7ZMQ - chains A and K; structure by X-ray diffraction, 2.70 A resolution.

== Chain A ==
Protein: ATP-dependent DNA helicase Q5
Source organism: Homo sapiens
Notes: EC 3.6.4.12
Reference sequence: O94762 (RECQ5_HUMAN); residues 11-453 here = UniProt positions 11-453
Sequence (445 residues; row label = number of the first residue in the row):
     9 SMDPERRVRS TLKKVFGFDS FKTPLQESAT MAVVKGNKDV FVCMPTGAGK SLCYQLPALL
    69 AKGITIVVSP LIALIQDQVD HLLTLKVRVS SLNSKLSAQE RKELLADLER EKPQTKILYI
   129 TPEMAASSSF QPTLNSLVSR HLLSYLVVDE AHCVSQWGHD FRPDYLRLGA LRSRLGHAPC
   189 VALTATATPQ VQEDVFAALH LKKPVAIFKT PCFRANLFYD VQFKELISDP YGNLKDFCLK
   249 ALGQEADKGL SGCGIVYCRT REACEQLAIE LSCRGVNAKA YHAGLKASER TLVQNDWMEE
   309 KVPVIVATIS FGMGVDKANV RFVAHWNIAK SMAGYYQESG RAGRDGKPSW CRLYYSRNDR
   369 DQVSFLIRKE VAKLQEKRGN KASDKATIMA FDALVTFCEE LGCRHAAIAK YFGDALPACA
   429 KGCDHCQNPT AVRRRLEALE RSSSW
Disordered / not traced: 452-453
Construct notes: expression tag (9-10)
Ion coordination: Zn2+: Cys411, Cys427, Cys431, Cys434

== Chain K ==
Protein: Gluebody G2*-006
Source organism: Lama glama
Sequence (127 residues; numbered -2 to 124; the number before each row is that of its first residue; numbers below 1 keep their minus sign (Ser-2 is residue -2)):
    -2 SMAQVQLVEN GGGNVQAGGS LRLSCAASGS IFSINRMTWY RQAPGKEREW VAAITSGGST
    58 NYAYSVKGRF TISRDNAKNT VYLQMNSLKP EDTAVYYCEA YGTYTLAPTG EGEYDDYWGQ
   118 GTQVTVS
Disordered / not traced: -2 to 0
Disulfides: Cys22-Cys95

== How chain A and chain K interact ==
Residue-residue contacts - 41 pairs, chain A then chain K:
  Leu33(A) - Thr106(K)
  Leu33(A) - Gly107(K)
  Leu33(A) - Glu108(K)
  Ser36(A) - Glu108(K)  hydrogen bond
  Lys46(A) - Glu110(K)  salt bridge
  Pro197(A) - Phe29(K)  hydrophobic
  Gln200(A) - Tyr101(K)  hydrogen bond
  Glu201(A) - Asn32(K)
  Glu201(A) - Gly99(K)
  Glu201(A) - Tyr111(K)  hydrogen bond
  Phe204(A) - Tyr111(K)  hydrophobic
  Lys211(A) - Tyr98(K)
  Lys211(A) - Gly99(K)
  Lys211(A) - Tyr111(K)
  Lys211(A) - Asp112(K)
  Lys211(A) - Asp113(K)  salt bridge
  Pro212(A) - Glu110(K)
  Pro212(A) - Tyr111(K)
  Pro212(A) - Asp112(K)
  Val213(A) - Gly109(K)
  Val213(A) - Glu110(K)
  Val213(A) - Tyr111(K)  hydrogen bond (backbone-backbone)
  Ala214(A) - Gly109(K)
  Ile215(A) - Tyr101(K)  hydrophobic
  Ile215(A) - Gly107(K)
  Ile215(A) - Glu108(K)
  Ile215(A) - Gly109(K)  hydrogen bond (backbone-backbone)
  Ile215(A) - Glu110(K)
  Phe216(A) - Gly107(K)
  Lys217(A) - Tyr101(K)
  Lys217(A) - Gly107(K)  hydrogen bond (backbone-backbone)
  Pro219(A) - Pro105(K)
  Lys418(A) - Phe29(K)
  Gly421(A) - Phe29(K)
  Gly421(A) - Tyr101(K)  hydrogen bond (backbone-side chain)
  Gly421(A) - Leu103(K)
  Asp422(A) - Phe29(K)
  Asp422(A) - Leu103(K)
  Ala423(A) - Leu103(K)
  Ala423(A) - Ala104(K)
  Ala423(A) - Pro105(K)
Interface residues without a listed pair, chain A (21 interface residues in all): Ala417, Leu424

== Summary ==
The interface between chain A and chain K involves 21 residues on one side and 16 on the other; the contacts
include 7 hydrogen bonds and 2 salt bridges. Polar pairs include Lys46(A)-Glu110(K), Lys211(A)-Asp113(K) and
Ser36(A)-Glu108(K).
Here chain A is ATP-dependent DNA helicase Q5 (Homo sapiens) and chain K is Gluebody G2*-006 (Lama glama).
Entry 7ZMQ (Crystal structure of human RECQL5 helicase APO form in complex with engineered nanobody (Gluebody)
G2*-006) was determined by X-ray diffraction.
